PDB entry 6IFM | X-ray diffraction, 2.80 A resolution | chains C and G of the 10 polymer chains in the assembly

# Chain C (and G)
Molecule: tRNA(fMet)-specific endonuclease VapC
From: Salmonella enterica subsp. enterica serovar Typhimurium str. LT2
Notes: EC 3.1.-.-; chain G of this document is another copy of the same molecule, construct and numbering; everything in this record applies to it too
Reference sequence: Q8ZM86 (VAPC_SALTY); residue numbers follow UniProt; this construct covers 1-132
Amino-acid sequence (132 residues; numbered 1 to 132; the number before each row is that of its first residue):
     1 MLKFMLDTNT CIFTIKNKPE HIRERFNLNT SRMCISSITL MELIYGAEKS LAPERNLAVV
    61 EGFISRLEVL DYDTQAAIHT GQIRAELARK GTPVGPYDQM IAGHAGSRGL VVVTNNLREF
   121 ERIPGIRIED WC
Curated features (UniProtKB/Swiss-Prot):
  - binding site (Mg(2+)): Asp7, Asp98
  - mutagenesis: Asp7 (D7A: No inhibition of cell growth, no degradation of tRNA(fMet))

# Chain C / chain G interface
Contacting residue pairs (24):
  Lys3(C) with Gln82(G); Glu86(G), salt bridge
  Gln75(C) with Met1(G)
  Ile78(C) with Met1(G), hydrophobic
  His79(C) with Gly109(G); Arg127(G), hydrogen bond
  Gln82(C) with Lys3(G); Arg127(G), hydrogen bond
  Ile83(C) with Arg127(G)
  Gly106(C) with Gly109(G)
  Ser107(C) with Ser107(G); Arg108(G)
  Arg108(C) with Ser107(G)
  Gly109(C) with His79(G), hydrogen bond (backbone-side chain)
  Pro124(C) with Arg127(G)
  Gly125(C) with Gly125(G); Ile126(G); Arg127(G)
  Ile126(C) with Gly125(G)
  Arg127(C) with His79(G), hydrogen bond; Gln82(G), hydrogen bond; Ile83(G); Pro124(G); Gly125(G)
Also at the interface, not in a pair above, chain G (14 interface residues in all): Gly106

# Summary
The chain C/chain G interface involves 14 residues from each chain; the contacts include 5 hydrogen bonds and
1 salt bridge. Polar contacts include Lys3(C)-Glu86(G), His79(C)-Arg127(G) and Gln82(C)-Arg127(G). UniProt
lists Mg2+-binding residues Asp7(C) and Asp98(C) and one mutagenesis site on chain C.
Chain C and chain G are both tRNA(fMet)-specific endonuclease VapC (Salmonella enterica subsp. enterica
serovar Typhimurium str. LT2); the structure, Crystal structure of DNA bound VapBC from Salmonella
typhimurium, was determined by X-ray diffraction together with 6IFC from the same study.
